2VYN - chains A and B of the 4 polymer chains in the assembly; structure by X-ray diffraction, 2.20 A resolution.

[Chain A (and B)]
Name: Glyceraldehyde-3-phosphate dehydrogenase
Source organism: Escherichia coli BL21(DE3)
Notes: EC 1.2.1.12; chain B of this document is another copy of the same molecule, construct and numbering; everything in this record applies to it too
UniProt: P0A9B2 (G3P1_ECOLI); residues -1 to 329 here correspond to UniProt positions 1-331 (UniProt number = residue number + 2)
Amino-acid sequence (331 residues; row label = number of the first residue in the row; numbers below 1 keep their minus sign (Met-1 is residue -1)):
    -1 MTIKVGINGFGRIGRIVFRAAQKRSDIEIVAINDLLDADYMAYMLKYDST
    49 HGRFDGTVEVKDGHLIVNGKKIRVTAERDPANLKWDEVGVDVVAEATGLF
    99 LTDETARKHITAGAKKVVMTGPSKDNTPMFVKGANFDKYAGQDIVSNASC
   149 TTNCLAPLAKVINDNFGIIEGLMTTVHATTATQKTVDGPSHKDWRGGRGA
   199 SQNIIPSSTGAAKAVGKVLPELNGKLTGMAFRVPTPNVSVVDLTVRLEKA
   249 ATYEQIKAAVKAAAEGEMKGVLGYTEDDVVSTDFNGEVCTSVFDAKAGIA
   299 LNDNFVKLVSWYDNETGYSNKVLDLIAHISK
Disordered / not traced: -1
Modified / non-standard residues: Cys148 (3-sulfinoalanine; CSD); Cys287 (3-sulfinoalanine; CSD)
Ligand contacts: NAD (nicotinamide-adenine-dinucleotide): Asn6, Gly7, Phe8, Gly9, Arg10, Ile11, Asn31, Asp32, Leu33, Glu75, Arg76, Ala94, Thr95, Gly96, Leu97, Phe98, Leu99, Thr118, Gly119, Cys148, Thr178, Ala179, Asn312, Glu313, Tyr316
UniProt features mapped onto this chain:
  - active site: Cys148 (Nucleophile)
  - binding site (NAD(+)): Arg10, Ile11, Asp32, Arg76, Thr118, Asn312
  - binding site (D-glyceraldehyde 3-phosphate): Ser147 to Thr149, Thr178, Thr207, Gly208, Arg230
  - site: His175 (Activates thiol group during catalysis)
  - modified residue: Lys113 (N6-succinyllysine), Lys122 (N6-succinyllysine), Lys130 (N6-acetyllysine), Lys136 (N6-acetyllysine), Lys190 (N6-acetyllysine), Lys211 (N6-succinyllysine), Lys215 (N6-succinyllysine), Lys223 (N6-succinyllysine), Lys247 (N6-acetyllysine), Lys255 (N6-succinyllysine), Lys259 (N6-succinyllysine), Lys329 (N6-malonyllysine)

[Chain A / chain B interface]
Pairs across the interface - 14 pairs, chain A then chain B:
  Tyr41(A) with Asp276(B), hydrogen bond (side chain-backbone)
  Lys44(A) with Asp275(B), salt bridge
  Tyr45(A) with Asp275(B), hydrogen bond; Asp281(B)
  Ser47(A) with Thr280(B), hydrogen bond
  Arg51(A) with Asp281(B), hydrogen bond (side chain-backbone); Phe282(B)
  Asp275(A) with Lys44(B), salt bridge; Tyr45(B), hydrogen bond
  Asp276(A) with Tyr41(B), hydrogen bond (backbone-side chain)
  Thr280(A) with Ser47(B), hydrogen bond
  Asp281(A) with Tyr45(B); Arg51(B), hydrogen bond (backbone-side chain)
  Phe282(A) with Arg51(B)
Also at the interface, not in a pair above, chain A (13 interface residues in all): Asp46, Val277, Glu285
Also at the interface, not in a pair above, chain B (13 interface residues in all): Asp46, Val277, Glu285

[Overview]
The chain A/chain B interface involves 13 residues from each chain, with 8 hydrogen bonds and 2 salt bridges.
Polar contacts include Lys44(A)-Asp275(B), Tyr41(A)-Asp276(B) and Tyr45(A)-Asp275(B). Chain A binds NAD.
Both chains are Glyceraldehyde-3-phosphate dehydrogenase (Escherichia coli BL21(DE3)). Entry 2VYN (Structure
of E.Coli GAPDH Rat Sperm GAPDH heterotetramer) was determined by X-ray diffraction (same publication as
2VYV).
